Entry 7ZDU (electron microscopy, 2.98 A resolution); this record covers chains C and D.

[Chain C]
Name: ATP-binding/permease protein CydC
Source organism: Escherichia coli K-12
UniProtKB: P23886 (CYDC_ECOLI); numbering as in UniProt (aligned over 1-573)
Chain sequence (573 residues; numbered 1 to 573; the number before each row is that of its first residue):
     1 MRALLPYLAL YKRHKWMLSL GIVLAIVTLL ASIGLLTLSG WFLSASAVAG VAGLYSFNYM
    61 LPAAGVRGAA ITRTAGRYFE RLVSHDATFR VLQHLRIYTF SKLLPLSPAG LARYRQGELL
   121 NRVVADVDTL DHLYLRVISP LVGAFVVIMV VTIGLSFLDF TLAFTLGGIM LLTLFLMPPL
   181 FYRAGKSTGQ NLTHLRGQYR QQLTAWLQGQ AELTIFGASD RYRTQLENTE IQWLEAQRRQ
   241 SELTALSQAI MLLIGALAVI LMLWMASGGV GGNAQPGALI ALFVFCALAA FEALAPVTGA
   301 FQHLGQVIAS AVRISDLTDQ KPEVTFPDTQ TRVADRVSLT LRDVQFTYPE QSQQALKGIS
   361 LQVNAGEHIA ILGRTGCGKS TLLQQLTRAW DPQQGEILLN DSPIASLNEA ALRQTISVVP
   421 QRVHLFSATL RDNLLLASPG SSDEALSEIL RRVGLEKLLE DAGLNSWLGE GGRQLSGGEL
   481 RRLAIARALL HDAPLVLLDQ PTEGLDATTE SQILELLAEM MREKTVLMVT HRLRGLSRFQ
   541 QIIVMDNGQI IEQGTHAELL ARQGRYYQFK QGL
Disordered / not traced: 564-573
Differences from the reference sequence: engineered mutation Gln500 (Glu in P23886)
Metal / ion sites: Mg2+: Ser380, Gln421 (together with ATP)
Ligand contacts:
  - ATP (adenosine-5'-triphosphate), molecule 1: Tyr348, Gln351, Ala355, Arg374, Thr375, Gly376, Cys377, Gly378, Lys379, Ser380, Thr381, Gln421, Gln500, His531
  - ATP, molecule 2: Lys457, Arg473, Gln474, Ser476, Gly477, Gly478, Glu479
Swiss-Prot annotation at these positions:
  - binding site (ATP): Gly373 to Ser380
Reported in the primary citation:
  - binding site for ATP: His531
  - catalytic residues: His531

[Chain D]
Name: ATP-binding/permease protein CydD
Source organism: Escherichia coli K-12
UniProtKB: P29018 (CYDD_ECOLI); numbering as in UniProt (aligned over 1-588)
Chain sequence (588 residues; each row starts with the number of its first residue):
     1 MNKSRQKELT RWLKQQSVIS QRWLNISRLL GFVSGILIIA QAWFMARILQ HMIMENIPRE
    61 ALLLPFTLLV LTFVLRAWVV WLRERVGYHA GQHIRFAIRR QVLDRLQQAG PAWIQGKPAG
   121 SWATLVLEQI DDMHDYYARY LPQMALAVSV PLLIVVAIFP SNWAAALILL GTAPLIPLFM
   181 ALVGMGAADA NRRNFLALAR LSGHFLDRLR GMETLRIFGR GEAEIESIRS ASEDFRQRTM
   241 EVLRLAFLSS GILEFFTSLS IALVAVYFGF SYLGELDFGH YDTGVTLAAG FLALILAPEF
   301 FQPLRDLGTF YHAKAQAVGA ADSLKTFMET PLAHPQRGEA ELASTDPVTI EAEELFITSP
   361 EGKTLAGPLN FTLPAGQRAV LVGRSGSGKS SLLNALSGFL SYQGSLRING IELRDLSPES
   421 WRKHLSWVGQ NPQLPAATLR DNVLLARPDA SEQELQAALD NAWVSEFLPL LPQGVDTPVG
   481 DQAARLSVGQ AQRVAVARAL LNPCSLLLLD EPAASLDAHS EQRVMEALNA ASLRQTTLMV
   541 THQLEDLADW DVIWVMQDGR IIEQGRYAEL SVAGGPFATL LAHRQEEI
Disordered / not traced: 1, 587-588
Metal / ion sites: Mg2+: Ser390, Gln430 (together with ATP)
Ligand contacts:
  - ATP (adenosine-5'-triphosphate), molecule 1: Ser359, Glu361, Leu365, Arg384, Ser385, Gly386, Ser387, Gly388, Lys389, Ser390, Ser391, Gln430, Glu511, His542
  - ATP, molecule 2: Leu471, Ala484, Arg485, Leu486, Ser487, Val488, Gly489, Gln490, Ser515
Swiss-Prot annotation at these positions:
  - binding site (ATP): Leu373 to Val380
  - mutagenesis: Arg210 (R210G: Exhibits significantly lower levels of cytochrome d than the wild-type; when associated with G-216; R210K: Does not affect cytochrome d levels; when associated with K-216), Arg216 (R216G: Exhibits significantly lower levels of cytochrome d than the wild-type; when associated with G-210; R216K: Does not affect cytochrome d levels; when associated with K-210), Arg238 (R238G: Exhibits significantly lower levels of cytochrome d than the wild-type; when associated with G-244; R238H: Does not affect cytochrome d levels; when associated with H-244), Arg244 (R244G: Exhibits significantly lower levels of cytochrome d than the wild-type; when associated with G-238; R244H: Does not affect cytochrome d levels; when associated with H-238)
Reported in the primary citation:
  - binding site for ATP: His542

[How chain C and chain D interact]
Contacting residue pairs (268):
  Ser39(C) - Ala265(D)
  Ser39(C) - Leu294(D)
  Gly40(C) - Phe291(D)
  Gly40(C) - Leu294(D)
  Phe42(C) - Ala265(D)
  Phe42(C) - Gly269(D)
  Leu43(C) - Ala265(D)
  Leu43(C) - Phe268(D)  hydrophobic
  Leu43(C) - Gly269(D)
  Leu43(C) - Tyr272(D)
  Leu43(C) - Leu287(D)
  Leu43(C) - Gly290(D)
  Leu43(C) - Leu294(D)  hydrophobic
  Ser44(C) - Phe291(D)
  Ser46(C) - Gly269(D)  hydrogen bond (side chain-backbone)
  Ser46(C) - Tyr272(D)
  Ser46(C) - Leu273(D)
  Ala47(C) - Met54(D)  hydrophobic
  Ala47(C) - Leu287(D)  hydrophobic
  Val48(C) - Ile53(D)  hydrophobic
  Val48(C) - Met54(D)  hydrophobic
  Gly50(C) - Tyr272(D)
  Gly50(C) - Leu273(D)
  Val51(C) - Tyr272(D)
  Gly53(C) - Leu273(D)
  Leu54(C) - Leu273(D)
  Leu54(C) - Glu275(D)
  Phe57(C) - Leu273(D)  hydrophobic
  Tyr59(C) - Phe270(D)  hydrophobic
  Tyr59(C) - Leu273(D)  hydrophobic
  Tyr59(C) - Glu275(D)  hydrogen bond
  Val66(C) - Val266(D)  hydrophobic
  Ala70(C) - Ser258(D)
  Arg73(C) - Glu254(D)  salt bridge
  Arg73(C) - Thr257(D)
  Arg73(C) - Ser258(D)  hydrogen bond
  Arg73(C) - Arg305(D)
  Thr74(C) - Gly251(D)  hydrogen bond (side chain-backbone)
  Thr74(C) - Glu254(D)
  Thr74(C) - Phe255(D)
  Arg77(C) - Glu254(D)  salt bridge
  Tyr78(C) - Phe247(D)
  Tyr78(C) - Leu248(D)
  Arg81(C) - Phe247(D)
  Arg81(C) - Ser250(D)
  Leu82(C) - Arg244(D)
  His85(C) - Met240(D)
  His85(C) - Leu243(D)
  His85(C) - Phe247(D)
  Phe89(C) - Arg236(D)
  Phe89(C) - Thr239(D)
  Phe89(C) - Met240(D)  hydrophobic
  Phe89(C) - Leu243(D)  hydrophobic
  Arg90(C) - Arg236(D)
  Gln93(C) - Ser232(D)  hydrogen bond
  Gln93(C) - Glu233(D)
  Gln93(C) - Arg236(D)
  Arg96(C) - Ser232(D)  hydrogen bond
  Ile97(C) - Ile225(D)  hydrophobic
  Ile97(C) - Arg229(D)
  Phe100(C) - Phe205(D)  hydrophobic
  Phe100(C) - Glu224(D)
  Phe100(C) - Ile228(D)  hydrophobic
  Ser101(C) - Ile225(D)
  Leu103(C) - Phe205(D)  hydrophobic
  Leu103(C) - Met212(D)  hydrophobic
  Leu104(C) - Met212(D)  hydrophobic
  Leu104(C) - Arg216(D)
  Leu104(C) - Gly221(D)
  Ser107(C) - Met212(D)
  Ser107(C) - Glu213(D)  hydrogen bond
  Pro108(C) - Glu213(D)
  Pro108(C) - Arg216(D)
  Leu111(C) - Leu209(D)  hydrophobic
  Arg115(C) - Asp481(D)
  Gln116(C) - Leu206(D)
  Gln116(C) - Leu209(D)
  Gln116(C) - Arg210(D)
  Gln116(C) - Asp481(D)  hydrogen bond (backbone-side chain)
  Gln116(C) - Gln482(D)  hydrogen bond
  Leu119(C) - Phe205(D)
  Leu119(C) - Leu209(D)  hydrophobic
  Leu120(C) - Gly120(D)
  Leu120(C) - Ser202(D)
  Leu120(C) - Phe205(D)  hydrophobic
  Leu120(C) - Leu206(D)  hydrophobic
  Val123(C) - Phe205(D)  hydrophobic
  Val124(C) - Leu198(D)  hydrophobic
  Val124(C) - Ser202(D)
  Arg196(C) - Leu127(D)
  Tyr199(C) - Arg99(D)
  Tyr199(C) - Leu103(D)
  Tyr199(C) - Leu127(D)  hydrophobic
  Arg200(C) - Ala123(D)
  Arg200(C) - Leu127(D)
  Arg200(C) - Glu128(D)  salt bridge
  Leu203(C) - Leu103(D)  hydrophobic
  Leu203(C) - Ala123(D)  hydrophobic
  Leu203(C) - Val126(D)  hydrophobic
  Thr204(C) - Ala119(D)
  Thr204(C) - Ala123(D)
  Trp206(C) - Leu103(D)
  Trp206(C) - Gln107(D)
  Leu207(C) - Leu106(D)  hydrophobic
  Leu207(C) - Ile114(D)
  Leu207(C) - Trp122(D)  hydrophobic
  Gln208(C) - Arg210(D)  hydrogen bond
  Gln208(C) - Gln433(D)  hydrogen bond
  Gln208(C) - Gln482(D)  hydrogen bond
  Gln210(C) - Ile114(D)
  Ala211(C) - Pro111(D)  hydrophobic
  Ala211(C) - Phe399(D)
  Glu212(C) - Gln433(D)
  Glu212(C) - Arg498(D)
  Leu213(C) - Pro435(D)  hydrophobic
  Thr214(C) - Arg422(D)
  Ile215(C) - Phe399(D)  hydrophobic
  Ile215(C) - Arg422(D)
  Ile215(C) - Leu425(D)
  Ile215(C) - Ser426(D)
  Ile215(C) - Trp427(D)
  Phe216(C) - Ser426(D)
  Phe216(C) - Trp427(D)
  Phe216(C) - Leu445(D)  hydrophobic
  Phe216(C) - Ala446(D)
  Phe216(C) - Arg498(D)
  Ser219(C) - Gln107(D)
  Asp220(C) - Gln107(D)
  Arg221(C) - Leu445(D)  hydrogen bond (side chain-backbone)
  Arg221(C) - Pro448(D)
  Tyr222(C) - Ala436(D)
  Tyr222(C) - Leu445(D)
  Arg223(C) - Arg100(D)  hydrogen bond (side chain-backbone)
  Arg223(C) - Leu103(D)
  Arg223(C) - Asp104(D)  salt bridge
  Arg223(C) - Gln107(D)
  Glu227(C) - Phe96(D)
  Glu227(C) - Arg100(D)  salt bridge
  Glu230(C) - Phe96(D)
  Glu230(C) - Arg99(D)  salt bridge
  Ile231(C) - Phe96(D)  hydrophobic
  Trp233(C) - Leu127(D)  hydrophobic
  Trp233(C) - Asp131(D)
  Leu234(C) - Tyr88(D)  hydrogen bond (backbone-side chain)
  Leu234(C) - Gln92(D)
  Leu234(C) - Phe96(D)  hydrophobic
  Gln237(C) - Tyr88(D)
  Gln237(C) - Arg95(D)
  Gln237(C) - Asp131(D)
  Arg238(C) - Tyr88(D)  hydrogen bond (backbone-side chain)
  Ser241(C) - Glu84(D)
  Ser241(C) - Tyr88(D)
  Glu242(C) - Arg85(D)  salt bridge
  Ala245(C) - Trp81(D)
  Ala245(C) - Glu84(D)
  Ala245(C) - Arg85(D)
  Leu246(C) - Trp81(D)
  Gln248(C) - Val80(D)
  Gln248(C) - Glu84(D)
  Ala249(C) - Ala77(D)
  Leu252(C) - Phe73(D)
  Leu252(C) - Arg76(D)
  Leu252(C) - Ala77(D)
  Leu252(C) - Val80(D)  hydrophobic
  Leu253(C) - Ala77(D)  hydrophobic
  Ala256(C) - Phe73(D)  hydrophobic
  Val259(C) - Met45(D)  hydrophobic
  Ile260(C) - Leu69(D)  hydrophobic
  Ile260(C) - Val70(D)  hydrophobic
  Leu263(C) - Met45(D)  hydrophobic
  Leu263(C) - Ile48(D)  hydrophobic
  Leu263(C) - Leu49(D)  hydrophobic
  Leu263(C) - Met52(D)  hydrophobic
  Leu263(C) - Phe66(D)  hydrophobic
  Leu263(C) - Leu69(D)  hydrophobic
  Trp264(C) - Arg59(D)  hydrogen bond (backbone-side chain)
  Ser267(C) - Met52(D)  hydrogen bond
  Ser267(C) - Arg59(D)
  Gly268(C) - Arg59(D)
  Gln275(C) - Asn56(D)  hydrogen bond
  Gly277(C) - Ile53(D)
  Ile280(C) - Leu49(D)  hydrophobic
  Ile280(C) - Met52(D)  hydrophobic
  Ala281(C) - Phe291(D)  hydrophobic
  Phe285(C) - Leu49(D)  hydrophobic
  Phe285(C) - Phe291(D)  hydrophobic
  Phe285(C) - Leu294(D)  hydrophobic
  Phe285(C) - Ile295(D)  hydrophobic
  Gln351(C) - Pro472(D)
  Gln351(C) - Arg485(D)  hydrogen bond
  Gln353(C) - Leu470(D)
  Gly373(C) - Asp517(D)
  Arg374(C) - Asp517(D)
  Thr375(C) - Arg493(D)  hydrogen bond
  Thr375(C) - Ser515(D)
  Thr375(C) - Leu516(D)
  Thr375(C) - Asp517(D)
  Gly376(C) - Ser487(D)
  Gly376(C) - Gln490(D)
  Gln384(C) - Glu213(D)
  Gln384(C) - Arg216(D)
  Thr387(C) - Arg216(D)  hydrogen bond (backbone-side chain)
  Thr387(C) - Ile217(D)
  Ala389(C) - Arg216(D)
  Arg413(C) - Arg216(D)  hydrogen bond (side chain-backbone)
  Arg413(C) - Ile217(D)
  Arg413(C) - Gly219(D)
  Val418(C) - Ile217(D)  hydrophobic
  Gln421(C) - Val488(D)
  Gln421(C) - Ser515(D)
  Arg422(C) - Ala483(D)
  Arg422(C) - Val488(D)
  Arg422(C) - Ala491(D)
  His424(C) - Asp207(D)
  His424(C) - Arg210(D)
  His424(C) - Gly211(D)
  His424(C) - Thr214(D)
  Phe426(C) - Asp207(D)
  Phe426(C) - Arg208(D)
  Phe426(C) - Gly211(D)
  Phe426(C) - Thr214(D)
  Phe426(C) - Leu215(D)  hydrophobic
  Ser427(C) - Asp207(D)  hydrogen bond (backbone-side chain)
  Ala428(C) - Arg208(D)
  Leu435(C) - Arg220(D)
  Leu436(C) - Thr214(D)
  Leu436(C) - Phe218(D)
  Leu436(C) - Arg220(D)
  Ala437(C) - Phe218(D)  hydrophobic
  Pro439(C) - Arg220(D)
  Glu470(C) - Gln115(D)
  Glu470(C) - Pro118(D)
  Glu470(C) - Ala119(D)
  Glu470(C) - Arg210(D)  salt bridge
  Gly471(C) - Gln115(D)  hydrogen bond (backbone-backbone)
  Gly471(C) - Gly116(D)
  Gly471(C) - Lys117(D)
  Gly472(C) - Glu361(D)
  Gln474(C) - Gln115(D)  hydrogen bond (side chain-backbone)
  Gly477(C) - Gln430(D)
  Arg482(C) - Ser385(D)
  Arg487(C) - Phe218(D)
  His491(C) - Phe218(D)
  Gln500(C) - Ser515(D)
  Glu503(C) - Ser515(D)  hydrogen bond (side chain-backbone)
  Gly504(C) - Ser385(D)
  Gly504(C) - Glu511(D)
  Gly504(C) - His542(D)
  Leu505(C) - Ser385(D)
  Asp506(C) - Gly383(D)
  Asp506(C) - Arg384(D)  salt bridge
  Asp506(C) - Ser385(D)  hydrogen bond
  Asp506(C) - His542(D)
  Asp506(C) - Leu580(D)
  Ala507(C) - Leu580(D)
  Ala507(C) - His583(D)
  Ala507(C) - Arg584(D)
  Thr508(C) - Arg384(D)
  Thr508(C) - Leu580(D)
  Thr508(C) - His583(D)
  Thr509(C) - Arg384(D)  hydrogen bond
  Ser511(C) - His583(D)
  His531(C) - Ser515(D)
  His531(C) - Asp517(D)
  Arg532(C) - Arg584(D)
  Arg532(C) - Gln585(D)
  Arg534(C) - His583(D)  hydrogen bond (side chain-backbone)
  Arg534(C) - Glu586(D)  salt bridge
Also at the interface, not in a pair above, chain C (152 interface residues in all): Leu35, Leu36, Ala49, Ala63, Asp86, Tyr114, Ala125, Asp128, Gly209, Ala218, Met265, Ala278, Val284, Leu288, Arg388, Leu425, Lys457, Asp461, Gly469, Arg473, Ser476, Gly478, Arg481
Also at the interface, not in a pair above, chain D (154 interface residues in all): Gln41, Leu62, Leu63, Val74, His89, Leu201, Phe235, Ile261, Ala262, Pro298, Lys363, Gly386, Ser397, Asn431, Pro432, Leu444, Pro469, Leu486, Gly489, Ala514, Ala518, Ser520

[Summary]
152 residues of chain C face 154 of chain D across their interface; the contacts include 30 hydrogen bonds and
10 salt bridges. Polar pairs include Arg73(C)-Glu254(D), Arg77(C)-Glu254(D) and Arg200(C)-Glu128(D). ATP is
bound between chain C and chain D. From the paper: the catalytic residue His531(C); a binding site for ATP at
His531(C) and His542(D).
Chain C is ATP-binding/permease protein CydC and chain D is ATP-binding/permease protein CydD, both from
Escherichia coli K-12; the structure, Occ(apo/return) conformation of CydDC mutant (E500Q.C) in
ATP(CydC)/ATP(CydD) bound state (Dataset-19), was determined by electron microscopy, deposited together with
7ZD5, 7ZDA, 7ZDB, 7ZDC, 7ZDE, 7ZDF and 10 further entries.
